6YAI - chains A and D of the 14 polymer chains in the assembly; structure by electron microscopy, 9.20 A resolution (very low resolution: no residue pairs are listed; an interface is given only as per-side residue counts).

# Chain A
Molecule: Clathrin heavy chain
Source organism: Sus scrofa
UniProtKB: C0MHR2 (C0MHR2_PIG); residue numbers follow UniProt; this construct covers 1-1630
Sequence (1630 residues; row label = number of the first residue in the row):
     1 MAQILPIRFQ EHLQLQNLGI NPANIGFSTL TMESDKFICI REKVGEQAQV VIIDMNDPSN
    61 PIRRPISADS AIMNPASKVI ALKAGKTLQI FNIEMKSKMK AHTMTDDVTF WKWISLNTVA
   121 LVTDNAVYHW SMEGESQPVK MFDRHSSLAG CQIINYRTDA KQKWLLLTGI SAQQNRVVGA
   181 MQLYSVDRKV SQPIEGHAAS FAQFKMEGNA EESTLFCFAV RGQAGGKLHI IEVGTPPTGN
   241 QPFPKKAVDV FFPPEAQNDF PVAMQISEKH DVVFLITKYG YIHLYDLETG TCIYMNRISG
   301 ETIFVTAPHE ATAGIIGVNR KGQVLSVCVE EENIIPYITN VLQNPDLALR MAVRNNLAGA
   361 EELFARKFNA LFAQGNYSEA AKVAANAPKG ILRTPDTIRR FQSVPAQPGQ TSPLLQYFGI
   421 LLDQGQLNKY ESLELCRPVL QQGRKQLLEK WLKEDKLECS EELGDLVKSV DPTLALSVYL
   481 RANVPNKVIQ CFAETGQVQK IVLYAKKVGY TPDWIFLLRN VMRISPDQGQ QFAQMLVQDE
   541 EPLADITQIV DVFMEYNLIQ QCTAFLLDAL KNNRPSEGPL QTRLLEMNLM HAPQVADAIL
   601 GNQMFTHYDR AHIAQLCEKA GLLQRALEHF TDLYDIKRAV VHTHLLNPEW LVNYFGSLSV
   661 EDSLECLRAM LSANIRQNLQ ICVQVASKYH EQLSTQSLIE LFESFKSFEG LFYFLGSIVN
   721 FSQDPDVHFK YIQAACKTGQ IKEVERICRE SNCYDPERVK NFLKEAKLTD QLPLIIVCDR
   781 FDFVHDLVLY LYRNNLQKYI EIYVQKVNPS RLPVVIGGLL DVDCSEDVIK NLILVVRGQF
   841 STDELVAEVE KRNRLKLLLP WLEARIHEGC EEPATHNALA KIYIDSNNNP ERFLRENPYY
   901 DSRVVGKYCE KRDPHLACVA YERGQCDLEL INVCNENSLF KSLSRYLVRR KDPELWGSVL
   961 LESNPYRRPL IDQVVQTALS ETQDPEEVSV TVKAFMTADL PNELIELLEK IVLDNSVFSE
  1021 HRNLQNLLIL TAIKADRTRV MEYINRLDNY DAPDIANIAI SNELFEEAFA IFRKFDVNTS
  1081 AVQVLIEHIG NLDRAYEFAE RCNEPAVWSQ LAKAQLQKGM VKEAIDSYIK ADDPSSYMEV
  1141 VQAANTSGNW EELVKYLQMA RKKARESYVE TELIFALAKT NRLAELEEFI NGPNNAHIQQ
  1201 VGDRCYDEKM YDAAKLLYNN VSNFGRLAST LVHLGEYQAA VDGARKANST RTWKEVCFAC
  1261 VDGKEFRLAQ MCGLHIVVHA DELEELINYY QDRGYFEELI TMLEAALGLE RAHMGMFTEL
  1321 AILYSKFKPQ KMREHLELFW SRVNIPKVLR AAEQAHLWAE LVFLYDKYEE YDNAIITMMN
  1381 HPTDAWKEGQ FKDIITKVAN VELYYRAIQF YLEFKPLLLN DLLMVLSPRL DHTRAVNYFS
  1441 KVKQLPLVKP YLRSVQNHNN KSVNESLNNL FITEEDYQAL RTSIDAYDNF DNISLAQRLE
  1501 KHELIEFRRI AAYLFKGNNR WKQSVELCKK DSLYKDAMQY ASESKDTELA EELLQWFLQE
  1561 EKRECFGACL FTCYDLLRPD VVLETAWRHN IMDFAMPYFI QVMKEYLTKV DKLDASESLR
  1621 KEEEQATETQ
Unresolved in the structure: 1-1247, 1627-1630

# Chain D
Molecule: Clathrin light chain
Source organism: Sus scrofa
UniProtKB: F1S398 (F1S398_PIG); numbering as in UniProt (aligned over 1-229)
Sequence (229 residues; row label = number of the first residue in the row):
     1 MADDFGFFSS SESGAPEVAE EDPAAAFLAQ QESEIAGIEN DEGFGAPAGS QAALAQPGPA
    61 SGAGPEDMGT TVNGDVFQDA NGPADGYAAI AQADRLTQEP ESIRKWREEQ RKRLQELDAA
   121 SKVTEQEWRE KAKKDLEEWN QRQSEQVEKN KINNRIADKA FYQQPDADII GYVASEEAFV
   181 KESKEETPGT EWEKVAQLCD FNPKSSKQCK DVSRLRSVLM SLKQTPLSR
Unresolved in the structure: 1-99, 167-188, 226-229

# Interface between chain A and chain D
At this resolution (9 A) residue pairs are not listed: 37 residues of chain A and 36 of chain D lie at the interface.

# Overview
37 residues of chain A and 36 residues of chain D are in contact.
Here chain A is Clathrin heavy chain and chain D is Clathrin light chain, both from Sus scrofa. Entry 6YAI
(Clathrin with bound beta2 appendage of AP2) was determined by electron microscopy.
